7R8O - chains O and P of the 9 polymer chains in the assembly; structure by electron microscopy, 3.50 A resolution.

[Chain O]
Name: C548 Fab Heavy Chain
Source organism: Homo sapiens
Notes: antibody fragment or engineered binder
Amino-acid sequence (232 residues; row label = number of the first residue in the row; a row labelled like 82A-82C holds insertion residues (82A, then the next letters in order)):
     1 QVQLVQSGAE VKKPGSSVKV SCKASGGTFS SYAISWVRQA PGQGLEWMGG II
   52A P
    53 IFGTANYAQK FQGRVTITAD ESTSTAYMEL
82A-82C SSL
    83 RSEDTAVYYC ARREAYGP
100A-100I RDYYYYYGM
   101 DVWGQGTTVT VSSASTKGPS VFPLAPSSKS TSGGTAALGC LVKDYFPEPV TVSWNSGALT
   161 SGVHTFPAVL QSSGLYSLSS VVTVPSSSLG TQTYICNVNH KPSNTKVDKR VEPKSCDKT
Not modelled in the structure: 108-219
Cystine bridges: Cys22-Cys92

[Chain P]
Name: C548 Fab Light Chain
Source organism: Homo sapiens
Notes: antibody fragment or engineered binder
Amino-acid sequence (221 residues; numbered 1 to 212 plus 10 insertion-coded residues; 1 number in that range is skipped by the numbering (no residue carries it; nothing is unmodelled there); the number before each row is that of its first residue; a row labelled like 54A-54E holds insertion residues (54A, then the next letters in order)):
     1 QSALTQPPS
    11 ASASLGASVT LTCTLSS
   27A G
    28 YSNYKVDWYQ QRPGKGPRFV MRVGTGG
54A-54E IVGSK
    55 GDGIPDRFSV LGSGLNRYLT IKNIQEEDES DYHCGADQGS G
95A-95D SNFV
    96 GVFGGGTKLT VGQPKAAPSV TLFPPSSEEL QANKATLVCL ISDFYPGAVT VAWKADSSPV
   156 KAGVETTTPS KQSNNKYAAS SYLSLTPEQW KSHRSYSCQV THEGSTVEKT VAPTECS
Not modelled in the structure: 1, 107-212
Cystine bridges: Cys23-Cys88

[Interface between chain O and chain P]
Pairs across the interface - 37 pairs, chain O then chain P:
  Ala33(O) - Asn95B(P)
  Val37(O) - Phe98(P)  hydrophobic
  Gln39(O) - Gln38(P)  hydrogen bond
  Gly44(O) - His87(P)
  Gly44(O) - Gly100(P)
  Leu45(O) - Gln38(P)
  Leu45(O) - His87(P)
  Leu45(O) - Phe98(P)
  Trp47(O) - Phe95C(P)
  Trp47(O) - Gly96(P)
  Trp47(O) - Phe98(P)  hydrophobic
  Ile51(O) - Asn95B(P)
  Ile52(O) - Asn95B(P)
  Thr56(O) - Gly95(P)
  Asn58(O) - Ser95A(P)
  Asn58(O) - Asn95B(P)  hydrogen bond (side chain-backbone)
  Tyr59(O) - Val95D(P)
  Ala60(O) - Val95D(P)  hydrophobic
  Tyr91(O) - Gly43(P)
  Tyr91(O) - Pro44(P)
  Arg95(O) - Asp34(P)  salt bridge
  Arg95(O) - Tyr36(P)
  Arg95(O) - Asp91(P)  salt bridge
  Asp100B(O) - Ser94(P)
  Asp100B(O) - Gly95(P)
  Tyr100D(O) - Asp91(P)  hydrogen bond
  Tyr100D(O) - Gln92(P)
  Tyr100D(O) - Gly93(P)
  Tyr100D(O) - Ser94(P)
  Tyr100D(O) - Asn95B(P)
  Tyr100G(O) - Val54B(P)  hydrophobic
  Gly100H(O) - Phe46(P)
  Met100I(O) - Tyr36(P)
  Met100I(O) - Phe46(P)
  Asp101(O) - Phe46(P)
  Trp103(O) - Tyr36(P)  hydrophobic
  Trp103(O) - Pro44(P)
Also at the interface, not in a pair above, chain O (25 interface residues in all): Ile34, Glu46, Gly50, Tyr100C
Also at the interface, not in a pair above, chain P (23 interface residues in all): Lys32, Lys42, Gly99

[Summary]
The interface between chain O and chain P involves 25 residues on one side and 23 on the other, with 3
hydrogen bonds and 2 salt bridges. Among the polar pairs are Arg95(O)-Asp34(P), Arg95(O)-Asp91(P) and
Gln39(O)-Gln38(P).
Here chain O is C548 Fab Heavy Chain and chain P is C548 Fab Light Chain, both from Homo sapiens. Entry 7R8O
(Structure of the SARS-CoV-2 S 6P trimer in complex with neutralizing antibody C548) was determined by
electron microscopy, deposited together with 7N3F and 7R8N.
